4CQW - chains A and D of the 6 polymer chains in the assembly; structure by X-ray diffraction, 2.30 A resolution.

[Chain A]
Protein: Haemagglutinin HA1
From: Influenza A virus (A/TURKEY/TURKEY/1/2005(H5N1))
Notes: fragment: ha1 of trypsin released ectodomain, residues 17-342
Reference sequence: Q207Z6 (Q207Z6_9INFA); aligned to UniProt positions 17-341 over residues 1-325 (the alignment contains insertions or deletions, so no single offset holds)
Chain sequence (327 residues; each row starts with the number of its first residue; numbers below 1 keep their minus sign (Asp-1 is residue -1)):
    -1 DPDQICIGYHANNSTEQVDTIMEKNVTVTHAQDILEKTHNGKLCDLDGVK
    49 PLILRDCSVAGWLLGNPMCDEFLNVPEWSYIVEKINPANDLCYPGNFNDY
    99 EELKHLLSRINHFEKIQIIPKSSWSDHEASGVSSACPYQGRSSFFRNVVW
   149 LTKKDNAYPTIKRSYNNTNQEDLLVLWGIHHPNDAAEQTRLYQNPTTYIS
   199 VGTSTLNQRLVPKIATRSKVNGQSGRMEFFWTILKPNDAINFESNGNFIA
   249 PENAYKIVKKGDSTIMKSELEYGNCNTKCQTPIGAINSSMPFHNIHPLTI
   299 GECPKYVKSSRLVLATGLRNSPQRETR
Unresolved in the structure: 323-325
Sequence notes: expression tag (-1 to 0); engineered mutation Thr150 (Ile167 in Q207Z6); conflict Arg322 (Gly339 in Q207Z6), Thr324 (Arg341 in Q207Z6)
Cystine bridges: Cys42-Cys273, Cys55-Cys67, Cys90-Cys134, Cys277-Cys301
Covalent attachments: N-acetylglucosamine (NAG) linked to Asn11, Asn23, Asn164

[Chain D]
Protein: Haemagglutinin HA2
From: Influenza A virus (A/TURKEY/TURKEY/1/2005(H5N1))
Notes: fragment: ha2 of trypsin released ectodomain, residues 347-512
Reference sequence: Q207Z6 (Q207Z6_9INFA); residues 1-166 here correspond to UniProt positions 347-512 (UniProt number = residue number + 346)
Chain sequence (166 residues; row label = number of the first residue in the row):
     1 GLFGAIAGFIEGGWQGMVDGWYGYHHSNEQGSGYAADKESTQKAIDGVTN
    51 KVNSIIDKMNTQFEAVGREFNNLERRIENLNKKMEDGFLDVWTYNAELLV
   101 LMENERTLDFHDSNVKNLYDKVRLQLRDNAKELGNGCFEFYHRCDNECME
   151 SVRNGTYDYPQYSEEA
Unresolved in the structure: 164-166
Cystine bridges: Cys144-Cys148

[Interface between chain A and chain D]
Residue-residue contacts (11):
  Asp97(A) - Leu73(D)
  Glu99(A) - Arg76(D)
  Glu100(A) - Leu73(D)
  Glu100(A) - Glu74(D)
  Glu100(A) - Arg75(D)  hydrogen bond (side chain-backbone)
  Glu100(A) - Arg76(D)  salt bridge
  His103(A) - Arg75(D)
  His103(A) - Arg76(D)
  His103(A) - Asn79(D)
  Arg107(A) - Asn79(D)
  Trp229(A) - Leu73(D)  hydrophobic
Interface residues without a listed pair, chain D (6 interface residues in all): Asn72

[In short]
The chain A/chain D interface involves 6 residues from each chain; the contacts include 1 hydrogen bond and 1
salt bridge. Polar contacts include Glu100(A)-Arg76(D) and Glu100(A)-Arg75(D).
Chain A is Haemagglutinin HA1 and chain D is Haemagglutinin HA2, both from Influenza A virus
(A/TURKEY/TURKEY/1/2005(H5N1)); the structure, H5 (tyTy) Del133/Ile155Thr Mutant Haemagglutinin in Complex
with Avian Receptor Analogue 3'SLN, was determined by X-ray diffraction together with 4CQP, 4CQQ, 4CQR, 4CQS,
4CQU, 4CQV and 5 further entries from the same study.
